PDB entry 3AQZ | X-ray diffraction, 2.20 A resolution | chain A

== Chain A ==
Protein: Beta-1,3-glucan-binding protein
Organism: Plodia interpunctella
Notes: fragment: beta-glucan binding domain
UniProt: Q8MU95 (BGBP_PLOIN); residues 1-104 here correspond to UniProt positions 24-127 (UniProt number = residue number + 23)
Sequence (106 residues; numbered -1 to 104; the number before each row is that of its first residue; numbers below 1 keep their minus sign (Gly-1 is residue -1)):
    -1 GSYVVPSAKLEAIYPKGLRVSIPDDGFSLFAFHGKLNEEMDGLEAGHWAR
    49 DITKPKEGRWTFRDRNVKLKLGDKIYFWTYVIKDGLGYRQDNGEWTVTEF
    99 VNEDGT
Unresolved in the structure: -1, 100-104
Construct notes: expression tag (-1 to 0)
Swiss-Prot annotation at these positions:
  - binding site (substrate): Asp49, Trp76 to Tyr78, Arg87
Reported in the primary citation:
  - binding site for beta-D-glucopyranose: His31, Leu41, Asp49, Trp76, Tyr78, Gly83, Gly85, Arg87
  - contacts within the chain: His31-Trp76 (hydrophobic contact), Leu41-Trp76 (hydrophobic contact), Trp76-Tyr78 (hydrophobic contact), Trp76-Arg87 (hydrophobic contact)

== Summary ==
Curated annotation (UniProt) lists 5 substrate-binding residues. From the paper: a binding site for
beta-D-glucopyranose at His31, Leu41 and Asp49 among others; contacts within the chain involving Trp76, His31
and Leu41 among others.
Chain A is Beta-1,3-glucan-binding protein (Plodia interpunctella); the structure, Crystal structure of Plodia
interpunctella beta-GRP/GNBP3 N-terminal domain with laminarihexaoses, was determined by X-ray diffraction
together with 3AQX from the same study.
